9BR6 - chains A and B; structure by X-ray diffraction, 2.40 A resolution.

== Chain A (and B) ==
Protein: Succinate--hydroxymethylglutarate CoA-transferase
Source organism: Homo sapiens
Notes: EC 2.8.3.13; chain B of this document is another copy of the same molecule, construct and numbering; everything in this record applies to it too
UniProt: Q9HAC7 (SUCHY_HUMAN); numbering as in UniProt (aligned over 31-438)
Amino-acid sequence (412 residues; numbered 27 to 438; the number before each row is that of its first residue):
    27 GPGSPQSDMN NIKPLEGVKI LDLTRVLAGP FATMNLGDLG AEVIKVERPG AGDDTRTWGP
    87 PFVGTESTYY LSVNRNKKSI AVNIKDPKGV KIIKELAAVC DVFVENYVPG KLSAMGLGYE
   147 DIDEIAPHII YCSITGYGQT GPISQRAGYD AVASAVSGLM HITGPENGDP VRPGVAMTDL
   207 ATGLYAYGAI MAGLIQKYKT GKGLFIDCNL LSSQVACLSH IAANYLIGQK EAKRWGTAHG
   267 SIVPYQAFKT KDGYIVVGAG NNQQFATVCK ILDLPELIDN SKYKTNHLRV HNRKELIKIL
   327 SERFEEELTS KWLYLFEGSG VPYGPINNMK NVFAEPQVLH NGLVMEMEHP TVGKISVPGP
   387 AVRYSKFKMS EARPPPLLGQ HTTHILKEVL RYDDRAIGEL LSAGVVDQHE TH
Disordered / not traced: 27-34 (chain B: 27-33)
Sequence notes: expression tag (27-30)
Curated features (UniProtKB/Swiss-Prot):
  - active site: D205 (Nucleophile)
  - modified residue: K394 (N6-acetyllysine)
  - natural variant: R101 to H438 (deletion: In GA3), R172 to H438 (deletion: In GA3), R329 (R329W: In GA3)
  - mutagenesis: D205 (D205A: Loss of CoA transferase activity toward glutaryl-CoA and 3-hydroxy-3-methylglutarate substrates)
What the authors report for this chain:
  - catalytic residues: D205
  - mutagenesis - D205A: abolished catalytic activity
  - disease-associated variants - R329W: decreased stability (citing earlier work)
  - contacts within the chain: V269-R315 (backbone contact), Y309-R315 (backbone contact), R329-E332 (salt bridge), L298-R329 (backbone contact)
  - disease-associated variants - R315W: decreased stability (proposed by the authors, not directly observed)

== How chain A and chain B interact ==
Residue-residue contacts - 256 pairs, chain A then chain B:
  I38(A) - Q222(B)
  P40(A) - A218(B)
  P40(A) - I221(B)
  P40(A) - Q222(B)
  P40(A) - K225(B)  hydrogen bond (backbone-side chain)
  E42(A) - K225(B)  hydrogen bond (backbone-side chain)
  F57(A) - Y211(B)
  N61(A) - Y211(B)
  P87(A) - N250(B)
  T94(A) - N250(B)  hydrogen bond
  Y95(A) - H246(B)
  S98(A) - S245(B)
  S98(A) - H246(B)
  Y163(A) - Q363(B)  hydrogen bond (backbone-side chain)
  Y163(A) - N367(B)  hydrogen bond (backbone-side chain)
  G164(A) - R389(B)
  T166(A) - Q363(B)  hydrogen bond (backbone-side chain)
  T166(A) - H366(B)  hydrogen bond
  T166(A) - N367(B)
  G167(A) - Q363(B)
  P168(A) - Q363(B)
  I169(A) - Q363(B)  hydrogen bond (backbone-side chain)
  S170(A) - Q363(B)  hydrogen bond (backbone-side chain)
  R172(A) - E343(B)  salt bridge
  R172(A) - Y349(B)  hydrogen bond
  Y175(A) - Y271(B)
  Y175(A) - Q290(B)
  Y175(A) - P348(B)
  A177(A) - H265(B)
  A177(A) - Y271(B)  hydrogen bond (backbone-side chain)
  V178(A) - Y271(B)
  V178(A) - V282(B)  hydrophobic
  V178(A) - P348(B)  hydrophobic
  V178(A) - Y349(B)
  V178(A) - G350(B)
  A181(A) - V282(B)  hydrophobic
  A181(A) - P351(B)
  A181(A) - I352(B)
  A181(A) - N353(B)  hydrogen bond (backbone-backbone)
  V182(A) - P351(B)  hydrogen bond (backbone-backbone)
  V182(A) - N353(B)  hydrogen bond (backbone-side chain)
  V182(A) - V358(B)
  S183(A) - V358(B)
  G184(A) - N353(B)
  G184(A) - M355(B)
  G184(A) - V358(B)
  L185(A) - V201(B)  hydrophobic
  M186(A) - T263(B)
  M186(A) - I352(B)  hydrophobic
  H187(A) - I352(B)
  H187(A) - N353(B)
  H187(A) - N354(B)
  I188(A) - G200(B)
  I188(A) - V201(B)
  T189(A) - R198(B)
  T189(A) - P199(B)
  T189(A) - G200(B)  hydrogen bond (side chain-backbone)
  P191(A) - V197(B)
  D195(A) - Y280(B)  hydrogen bond
  P196(A) - T263(B)
  P196(A) - Y280(B)
  P196(A) - I352(B)  hydrophobic
  V197(A) - P191(B)
  V197(A) - V197(B)  hydrophobic
  V197(A) - G262(B)
  V197(A) - T263(B)
  R198(A) - T189(B)
  R198(A) - G262(B)  hydrogen bond (backbone-backbone)
  R198(A) - T263(B)
  R198(A) - A264(B)  hydrogen bond (side chain-backbone)
  R198(A) - H265(B)
  P199(A) - T189(B)
  G200(A) - I188(B)
  G200(A) - T189(B)  hydrogen bond (backbone-side chain)
  G200(A) - I247(B)
  V201(A) - I188(B)  hydrophobic
  V201(A) - C243(B)
  V201(A) - L244(B)  hydrophobic
  V201(A) - I247(B)  hydrophobic
  M203(A) - M203(B)
  M203(A) - Q240(B)
  M203(A) - C243(B)  hydrophobic
  L206(A) - C243(B)
  A207(A) - L210(B)
  L210(A) - A207(B)
  L210(A) - L210(B)  hydrophobic
  L210(A) - Y211(B)  hydrophobic
  Y211(A) - F57(B)
  Y211(A) - N61(B)
  Y211(A) - L210(B)  hydrophobic
  Y211(A) - Y213(B)  hydrogen bond (backbone-side chain)
  Y211(A) - A387(B)
  Y211(A) - V388(B)  hydrophobic
  Y213(A) - Y211(B)  hydrogen bond (side chain-backbone)
  Y213(A) - G214(B)
  Y213(A) - A215(B)  hydrogen bond (side chain-backbone)
  G214(A) - Y213(B)
  G214(A) - G214(B)
  G214(A) - M217(B)
  A215(A) - Y213(B)  hydrogen bond (backbone-side chain)
  A215(A) - V388(B)  hydrophobic
  A215(A) - Y390(B)
  M217(A) - A218(B)  hydrophobic
  M217(A) - I221(B)  hydrophobic
  A218(A) - P40(B)
  A218(A) - M217(B)  hydrophobic
  I221(A) - P40(B)
  I221(A) - M217(B)  hydrophobic
  I221(A) - I221(B)  hydrophobic
  Q222(A) - I38(B)  hydrogen bond (side chain-backbone)
  Q222(A) - K39(B)
  Q222(A) - P40(B)
  K225(A) - K39(B)
  K225(A) - P40(B)  hydrogen bond (side chain-backbone)
  K225(A) - E42(B)  hydrogen bond (side chain-backbone)
  T226(A) - M35(B)
  G229(A) - K392(B)
  L230(A) - Y390(B)  hydrophobic
  L230(A) - S391(B)
  L230(A) - K392(B)
  F231(A) - Y390(B)
  F231(A) - S391(B)  hydrogen bond (backbone-backbone)
  I232(A) - V388(B)  hydrophobic
  I232(A) - R389(B)
  I232(A) - Y390(B)  hydrophobic
  D233(A) - V388(B)
  D233(A) - R389(B)  salt bridge
  N235(A) - N367(B)  hydrogen bond
  N235(A) - R389(B)
  L237(A) - Q363(B)
  S238(A) - N367(B)  hydrogen bond
  S238(A) - L369(B)
  S238(A) - A387(B)
  S239(A) - A387(B)
  Q240(A) - M203(B)
  V241(A) - L369(B)  hydrophobic
  V241(A) - P384(B)
  A242(A) - P384(B)  hydrophobic
  A242(A) - G385(B)
  C243(A) - V201(B)
  C243(A) - L206(B)
  L244(A) - V201(B)
  L244(A) - M355(B)  hydrophobic
  S245(A) - S98(B)
  S245(A) - P384(B)
  H246(A) - Y95(B)
  H246(A) - S98(B)
  I247(A) - G200(B)
  I247(A) - V201(B)  hydrophobic
  A248(A) - F359(B)  hydrophobic
  A248(A) - P384(B)  hydrophobic
  A249(A) - T94(B)
  A249(A) - S98(B)
  N250(A) - P87(B)
  N250(A) - T94(B)  hydrogen bond
  Y251(A) - M355(B)
  Y251(A) - K356(B)
  Y251(A) - F359(B)  hydrophobic
  L252(A) - S382(B)
  L252(A) - V383(B)
  I253(A) - V89(B)  hydrophobic
  I253(A) - T94(B)
  I253(A) - S382(B)
  E257(A) - N354(B)
  E257(A) - M355(B)  hydrogen bond (side chain-backbone)
  E257(A) - K356(B)  hydrogen bond (side chain-backbone)
  G262(A) - V197(B)
  G262(A) - R198(B)  hydrogen bond (backbone-backbone)
  T263(A) - M186(B)
  T263(A) - P196(B)
  T263(A) - V197(B)
  T263(A) - R198(B)
  A264(A) - R198(B)  hydrogen bond (backbone-side chain)
  H265(A) - A177(B)
  H265(A) - R198(B)
  Y271(A) - Y175(B)
  Y271(A) - A177(B)
  Y271(A) - V178(B)
  Y280(A) - D195(B)  hydrogen bond
  Y280(A) - P196(B)
  V282(A) - V178(B)  hydrophobic
  V282(A) - A181(B)  hydrophobic
  V282(A) - M186(B)  hydrophobic
  E343(A) - R172(B)  salt bridge
  P348(A) - Y175(B)
  P348(A) - V178(B)  hydrophobic
  Y349(A) - R172(B)  hydrogen bond
  Y349(A) - V178(B)
  G350(A) - V178(B)
  P351(A) - A181(B)
  P351(A) - V182(B)  hydrogen bond (backbone-backbone)
  I352(A) - A181(B)
  I352(A) - M186(B)  hydrophobic
  I352(A) - H187(B)
  I352(A) - P196(B)  hydrophobic
  N353(A) - A181(B)  hydrogen bond (backbone-backbone)
  N353(A) - V182(B)  hydrogen bond (side chain-backbone)
  N353(A) - G184(B)
  N353(A) - H187(B)
  N354(A) - H187(B)
  N354(A) - E257(B)
  M355(A) - G184(B)
  M355(A) - Y251(B)  hydrophobic
  M355(A) - E257(B)  hydrogen bond (backbone-side chain)
  K356(A) - Y251(B)
  K356(A) - E257(B)  hydrogen bond (backbone-side chain)
  V358(A) - V182(B)
  V358(A) - S183(B)
  V358(A) - G184(B)
  F359(A) - A248(B)  hydrophobic
  F359(A) - Y251(B)  hydrophobic
  Q363(A) - Y163(B)  hydrogen bond (side chain-backbone)
  Q363(A) - T166(B)  hydrogen bond (side chain-backbone)
  Q363(A) - G167(B)
  Q363(A) - P168(B)
  Q363(A) - I169(B)  hydrogen bond (side chain-backbone)
  Q363(A) - S170(B)  hydrogen bond (side chain-backbone)
  Q363(A) - L237(B)
  V364(A) - L237(B)  hydrophobic
  H366(A) - T166(B)  hydrogen bond
  H366(A) - G167(B)
  N367(A) - Y163(B)  hydrogen bond (side chain-backbone)
  N367(A) - N235(B)  hydrogen bond
  N367(A) - S238(B)  hydrogen bond
  L369(A) - S238(B)
  L369(A) - V241(B)  hydrophobic
  S382(A) - L252(B)
  S382(A) - I253(B)
  V383(A) - L252(B)
  P384(A) - V241(B)
  P384(A) - A242(B)  hydrophobic
  P384(A) - S245(B)
  P384(A) - A248(B)  hydrophobic
  P384(A) - L252(B)
  G385(A) - A242(B)
  A387(A) - Y211(B)
  A387(A) - S238(B)
  A387(A) - S239(B)
  V388(A) - Y211(B)  hydrophobic
  V388(A) - A215(B)  hydrophobic
  V388(A) - I232(B)  hydrophobic
  V388(A) - D233(B)
  V388(A) - C234(B)  hydrophobic
  R389(A) - G164(B)
  R389(A) - I232(B)
  R389(A) - D233(B)  salt bridge
  R389(A) - N235(B)
  Y390(A) - A215(B)
  Y390(A) - A218(B)
  Y390(A) - L230(B)  hydrophobic
  Y390(A) - F231(B)
  S391(A) - L230(B)
  S391(A) - F231(B)  hydrogen bond (side chain-backbone)
  K392(A) - Q222(B)
  K392(A) - G229(B)
  K392(A) - L230(B)
Other interface residues (no listed pair), chain A (129 interface residues in all): K39, L41, L65, P86, V89, L97, V99, D176, G190, C234, K256, A258, W261, A273, Q290, E361, P362, V370, I381, F393
Other interface residues (no listed pair), chain B (131 interface residues in all): L41, L53, L65, L97, V99, Q165, D176, L185, G190, L220, Y224, A249, K256, A258, S267, E361, P362, V364, V370, I381, F393

== Summary ==
129 residues of chain A and 131 residues of chain B are in contact; the contacts include 50 hydrogen bonds and
4 salt bridges. Polar pairs include R172(A)-E343(B), D233(A)-R389(B) and P40(A)-K225(B). From the paper: the
catalytic residue D205(A); R329W and R315W of chain A reduce stability.
Chain A and chain B are both Succinate--hydroxymethylglutarate CoA-transferase (Homo sapiens); the structure,
Crystal structure of human succinyl-CoA:glutarate-CoA transferase (SUGCT), was determined by X-ray diffraction
(same publication as 9BR7).
